Entry 3GPR (X-ray diffraction, 3.20 A resolution); this record covers chains A and C of the 4 polymer chains in the assembly.

== Chain A ==
Molecule: Rhodocetin subunit alpha
Source organism: Calloselasma rhodostoma
UniProtKB: P81397 (RHCA_AGKRH); residues 1001-1133 here correspond to UniProt positions 1-133 (UniProt number = residue number - 1000)
Chain sequence (133 residues; row label = number of the first residue in the row):
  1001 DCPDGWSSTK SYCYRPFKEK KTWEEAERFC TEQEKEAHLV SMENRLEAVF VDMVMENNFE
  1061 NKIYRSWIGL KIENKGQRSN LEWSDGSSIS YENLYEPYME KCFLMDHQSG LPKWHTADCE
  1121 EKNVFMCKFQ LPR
Unresolved in the structure: 1133
Disulfides: Cys1002-Cys1013, Cys1030-Cys1127, Cys1102-Cys1119

== Chain C ==
Molecule: Rhodocetin subunit gamma
Source organism: Calloselasma rhodostoma
Chain sequence (134 residues; each row starts with the number of its first residue):
  3002 FNCLPGWSAY DQHCYQAFNE PKTWDEAERF CTEQAKRGHL VSIGSDGEAD FVAQLVTNNI
  3062 KRPELYVWIG LRDRRKEQQC SSEWSMSASI IYVNWNTGES QMCQGLARWT GFRKWDYSDC
  3122 QAKNPFVCKF SSEC
Disulfides: Cys3004-Cys3015, Cys3032-Cys3129, Cys3104-Cys3121

== Chain A / chain C interface ==
Pairs across the interface - 32 pairs, chain A then chain C:
  Glu1073(A) - Glu3078(C)
  Asn1074(A) - Lys3077(C)  hydrogen bond (backbone-side chain)
  Lys1075(A) - Lys3077(C)
  Lys1075(A) - Glu3078(C)
  Lys1075(A) - Ile3092(C)
  Gly1076(A) - Arg3075(C)
  Gly1076(A) - Glu3078(C)
  Arg1078(A) - Glu3078(C)
  Ser1088(A) - Gln3122(C)
  Ile1089(A) - Gln3102(C)
  Ser1090(A) - Glu3100(C)
  Ser1090(A) - Ser3101(C)
  Ser1090(A) - Gln3102(C)  hydrogen bond (backbone-backbone)
  Tyr1091(A) - Gly3099(C)
  Tyr1091(A) - Glu3100(C)
  Tyr1091(A) - Ser3101(C)
  Glu1092(A) - Lys3077(C)  salt bridge
  Glu1092(A) - Glu3100(C)  hydrogen bond (backbone-backbone)
  Asn1093(A) - Glu3100(C)  hydrogen bond (backbone-side chain)
  Leu1094(A) - Glu3100(C)  hydrogen bond (backbone-side chain)
  Pro1097(A) - Tyr3093(C)  hydrophobic
  Tyr1098(A) - Lys3077(C)
  Tyr1098(A) - Ile3092(C)
  Tyr1098(A) - Tyr3093(C)
  Tyr1098(A) - Val3094(C)  hydrogen bond (backbone-backbone)
  Tyr1098(A) - Trp3096(C)
  Tyr1098(A) - Glu3100(C)
  Met1099(A) - Ile3092(C)
  Glu1100(A) - Ile3092(C)  hydrogen bond (backbone-backbone)
  Asp1118(A) - Ile3092(C)
  Glu1120(A) - Ser3090(C)  hydrogen bond
  Glu1120(A) - Ile3092(C)
Also at the interface, not in a pair above, chain A (19 interface residues in all): Gln1077
Also at the interface, not in a pair above, chain C (16 interface residues in all): Ile3091, Asn3095, Thr3098

== Summary ==
Chain A and chain C form an interface of 19 and 16 residues respectively; the contacts include 8 hydrogen
bonds and 1 salt bridge. Polar contacts include Glu1092(A)-Lys3077(C), Asn1074(A)-Lys3077(C) and
Asn1093(A)-Glu3100(C).
Here chain A is Rhodocetin subunit alpha and chain C is Rhodocetin subunit gamma, both from Calloselasma
rhodostoma. Entry 3GPR (Crystal structure of rhodocetin) was determined by X-ray diffraction.
